PDB entry 8JP4 | electron microscopy, 2.53 A resolution | chains A and C of the 8 polymer chains in the assembly

# Chain A
Protein: Protein ERGIC-53
Source organism: Homo sapiens
Reference sequence: P49257 (LMAN1_HUMAN); numbering as in UniProt (aligned over 1-510)
Amino-acid sequence (522 residues; numbered 1 to 522; the number before each row is that of its first residue):
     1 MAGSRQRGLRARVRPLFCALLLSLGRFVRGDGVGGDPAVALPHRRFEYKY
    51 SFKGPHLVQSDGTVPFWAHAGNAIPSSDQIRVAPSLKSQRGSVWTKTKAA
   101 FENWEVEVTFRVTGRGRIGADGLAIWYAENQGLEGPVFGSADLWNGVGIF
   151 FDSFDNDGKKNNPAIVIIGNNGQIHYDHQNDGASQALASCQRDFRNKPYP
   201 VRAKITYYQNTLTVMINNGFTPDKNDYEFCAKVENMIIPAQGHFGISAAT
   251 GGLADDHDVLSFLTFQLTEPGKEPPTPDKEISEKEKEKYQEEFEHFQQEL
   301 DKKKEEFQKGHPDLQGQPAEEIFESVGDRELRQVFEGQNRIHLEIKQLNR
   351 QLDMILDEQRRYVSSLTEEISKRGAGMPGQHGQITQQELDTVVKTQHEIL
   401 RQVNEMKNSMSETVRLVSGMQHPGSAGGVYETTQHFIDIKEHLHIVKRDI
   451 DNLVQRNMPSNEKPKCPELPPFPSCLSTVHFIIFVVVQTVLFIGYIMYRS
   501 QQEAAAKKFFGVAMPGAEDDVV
Unresolved in the structure: 1-41, 368-522
Construct notes: expression tag (511-522)
Disulfide bonds: Cys190-Cys230
Ion coordination: Ca2+ site 1: Asp152, Phe154, Asn156, Asp181; Ca2+ site 2: Asp155, Asp157, Asn161, Asn162, Asp181
Reported in the primary citation:
  - self-association interface (contacts with another copy of this molecule); pairs are residue here / residue on that copy: Arg192-Gln191 (hydrogen bond), Val326, Val326, Gln338

# Chain C
Protein: Multiple coagulation factor deficiency protein 2
Source organism: Homo sapiens
Reference sequence: Q8NI22 (MCFD2_HUMAN); residues 27-146 here = UniProt positions 27-146
Amino-acid sequence (124 residues; row label = number of the first residue in the row):
    23 GSHMEEPAASFSQPGSMGLDKNTVHDQEHIMEHLEGVINKPEAEMSPQEL
    73 QLHYFKMHDYDGNNLLDGLELSTAITHVHKEEGSEQAPLMSEDELINIID
   123 GVLRDDDKNNDGYIDYAEFAKSLQ
Unresolved in the structure: 23-39, 103-107, 145-146
Construct notes: expression tag (23-26)
Ion coordination: Zn2+: His51, His55, His99, His101; Ca2+ site 1: Asp81, Asp83, Asn85, Leu87, Glu92; Ca2+ site 2: Asp129, Asn131, Asp133, Tyr135, Glu140
Reported in the primary citation:
  - Zn2+ coordination: His51, His55, His99, His101
  - conformationally variable residues (order/disorder transition): Glu27 to Glu66, Val100 to Leu111

# Interface between chain A and chain C
Contacting residue pairs - 61 pairs, chain A then chain C:
  His43(A) - Asn132(C)  hydrogen bond (side chain-backbone)
  Arg44(A) - Asp133(C)
  Arg45(A) - Asn132(C)  hydrogen bond
  Arg45(A) - Asp133(C)
  Phe46(A) - Asp89(C)
  Phe46(A) - Asp133(C)  hydrogen bond (backbone-backbone)
  Phe46(A) - Gly134(C)
  Phe46(A) - Tyr135(C)  hydrophobic
  Tyr48(A) - Gly90(C)
  Tyr48(A) - Leu91(C)
  Tyr48(A) - Ile118(C)  hydrogen bond (side chain-backbone)
  Tyr48(A) - Ile121(C)
  Tyr48(A) - Asp122(C)  hydrogen bond
  Lys49(A) - Ile118(C)
  Ser51(A) - Leu91(C)
  Phe52(A) - Leu91(C)  hydrophobic
  Lys53(A) - Asp89(C)
  Lys53(A) - Leu91(C)
  Lys53(A) - Glu92(C)
  Pro55(A) - Tyr82(C)
  His56(A) - Tyr82(C)
  His56(A) - Thr95(C)
  Gln59(A) - Leu111(C)
  Gln59(A) - Glu114(C)  hydrogen bond
  Ser60(A) - Val100(C)
  Ser60(A) - Leu111(C)
  Phe66(A) - Glu114(C)
  Phe66(A) - Leu117(C)  hydrophobic
  Phe66(A) - Ile118(C)  hydrophobic
  Lys96(A) - Glu114(C)
  Phe265(A) - Tyr135(C)
  Pro274(A) - Asn132(C)
  Pro277(A) - Lys130(C)
  Lys279(A) - Arg126(C)  hydrogen bond (side chain-backbone)
  Lys279(A) - Asp129(C)
  Lys279(A) - Lys130(C)
  Glu280(A) - Lys143(C)  salt bridge
  Ile281(A) - Lys143(C)
  Glu285(A) - Lys143(C)  salt bridge
  Lys286(A) - Ala139(C)
  Tyr289(A) - Ala142(C)  hydrophobic
  Glu292(A) - Gln70(C)  hydrogen bond
  Glu292(A) - Tyr138(C)
  Phe293(A) - Leu74(C)  hydrophobic
  Phe293(A) - Phe77(C)  hydrophobic
  Phe293(A) - Asn86(C)
  Phe293(A) - Tyr138(C)  hydrophobic
  Phe296(A) - Glu71(C)
  Phe296(A) - Leu74(C)
  Phe296(A) - His75(C)
  Phe296(A) - Lys78(C)
  Gln297(A) - Asn86(C)  hydrogen bond
  Leu300(A) - His75(C)
  Lys303(A) - Ile60(C)
  Lys303(A) - Lys62(C)
  Lys303(A) - Glu64(C)  salt bridge
  Lys304(A) - Val59(C)  hydrogen bond (side chain-backbone)
  Lys304(A) - Ile60(C)
  Phe307(A) - Asn61(C)
  Phe307(A) - Lys62(C)
  His311(A) - Asn61(C)  hydrogen bond
Other interface residues (no listed pair), chain A (36 interface residues in all): Pro65, Glu306, Gln308
Other interface residues (no listed pair), chain C (38 interface residues in all): Leu125, Asn131

# Summary
36 residues of chain A and 38 residues of chain C are in contact, with 11 hydrogen bonds and 3 salt bridges.
Polar contacts include Glu280(A)-Lys143(C), Glu285(A)-Lys143(C) and Lys303(A)-Glu64(C). Asp152(A), Phe154(A),
Asn156(A) and Asp181(A) form the Ca2+ site 1. The paper reports Zn2+ coordination by His51(C), His55(C) and
His99(C) among others; conformational variability at Glu27(C) and Val100(C).
Here chain A is Protein ERGIC-53 and chain C is Multiple coagulation factor deficiency protein 2, both from
Homo sapiens. Entry 8JP4 (Cryo-EM structure of the head region of full-length ERGIC-53 with MCFD2 (form A))
was determined by electron microscopy together with 8JP5, 8JP6, 8JP7, 8JP8, 8JP9 and 8JPG from the same study.
